Entry 7W6U (X-ray diffraction, 2.56 A resolution); this record covers chains A and B.

# Chain A
Molecule: Angiotensin-converting enzyme
Source organism: Equus caballus
Notes: EC 3.4.17.23
UniProtKB: F6V9L3 (F6V9L3_HORSE); residue numbers follow UniProt; this construct covers 19-614
Amino-acid sequence (602 residues; row label = number of the first residue in the row):
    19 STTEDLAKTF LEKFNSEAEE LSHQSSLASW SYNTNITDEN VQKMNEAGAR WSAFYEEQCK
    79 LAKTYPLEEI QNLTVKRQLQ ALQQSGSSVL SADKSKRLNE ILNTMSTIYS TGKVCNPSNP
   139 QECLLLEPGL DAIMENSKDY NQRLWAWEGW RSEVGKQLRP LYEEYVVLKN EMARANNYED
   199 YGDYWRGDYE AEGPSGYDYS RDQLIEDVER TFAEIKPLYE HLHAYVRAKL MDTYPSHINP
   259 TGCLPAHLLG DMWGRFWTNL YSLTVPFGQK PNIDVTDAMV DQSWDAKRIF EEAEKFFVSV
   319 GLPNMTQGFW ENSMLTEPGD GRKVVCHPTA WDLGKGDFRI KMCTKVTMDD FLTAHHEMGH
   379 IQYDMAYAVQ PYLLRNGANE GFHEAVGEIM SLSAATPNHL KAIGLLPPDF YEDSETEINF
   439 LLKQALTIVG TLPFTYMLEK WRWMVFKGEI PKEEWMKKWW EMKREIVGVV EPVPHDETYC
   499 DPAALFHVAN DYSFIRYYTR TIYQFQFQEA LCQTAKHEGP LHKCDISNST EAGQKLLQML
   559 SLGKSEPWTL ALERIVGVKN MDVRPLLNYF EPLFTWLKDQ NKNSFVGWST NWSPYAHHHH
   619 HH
Not modelled in the structure: 616-620
Sequence notes: expression tag (615-620)
Disulfide bonds: C133-C141, C344-C361, C530-C542
Ion coordination: Zn2+: H374, H378, E402
What the authors report for this chain:
  - mutagenesis - T82M (13.0-fold): increased binding to Spike protein S1 (chain B)

# Chain B
Molecule: Spike protein S1
Source organism: Severe acute respiratory syndrome coronavirus 2
UniProtKB: P0DTC2 (SPIKE_SARS2); residues 319-541 here = UniProt positions 319-541
Amino-acid sequence (229 residues; numbered 319 to 547; the number before each row is that of its first residue):
   319 RVQPTESIVR FPNITNLCPF GEVFNATRFA SVYAWNRKRI SNCVADYSVL YNSASFSTFK
   379 CYGVSPTKLN DLCFTNVYAD SFVIRGDEVR QIAPGQTGKI ADYNYKLPDD FTGCVIAWNS
   439 NNLDSKVGGN YNYLYRLFRK SNLKPFERDI STEIYQAGST PCNGVEGFNC YFPLQSYGFQ
   499 PTNGVGYQPY RVVVLSFELL HAPATVCGPK KSTNLVKNKC VNFHHHHHH
Not modelled in the structure: 319-335, 524-547
Sequence notes: expression tag (542-547)
Disulfide bonds: C379-C432, C480-C488
Covalent attachments: N-acetylglucosamine (NAG) linked to N343
Swiss-Prot annotation at these positions:
  - region: R403 to D405 (Integrin-binding motif), N448 to F456 (Immunodominant HLA epitope recognized by the CD8+)
  - glycosylation: T323 (O-linked (GalNAc) threonine), S325 (O-linked (HexNAc...) serine), N331 (N-linked (GlcNAc...) (complex) asparagine), N343 (N-linked (GlcNAc...) (complex) asparagine)
  - natural variant: G339 (G339D: In strain: Omicron/BA.1, Omicron/BA.2 and 4 more; G339H: In strain: Omicron/BA.2.75, Omicron/XBB.1.5 and 1 more), R346 (R346K: In strain: Mu/B.1.621; R346T: In strain: Omicron/BQ.1.1, Omicron/XBB.1.5 and 1 more), L368 (L368I: In strain: Omicron/XBB.1.5, Omicron/EG.5.1), S371 (S371F: In strain: Omicron/BA.2, Omicron/BA.2.12.1 and 6 more; S371L: In strain: Omicron/BA.1), S373 (S373P: In strain: Omicron/BA.1, Omicron/BA.2 and 7 more), S375 (S375F: In strain: Omicron/BA.1, Omicron/BA.2 and 7 more), T376 (T376A: In strain: Omicron/BA.2, Omicron/BA.2.12.1 and 5 more), D405 (D405N: In strain: Omicron/BA.2, Omicron/BA.2.12.1 and 6 more), R408 (R408S: In strain: Omicron/BA.2, Omicron/BA.2.12.1 and 6 more), K417 (K417N: In strain: Beta/B.1.351, Omicron/BA.1 and 8 more; K417T: In strain: Gamma/P.1), N440 (N440K: In strain: Omicron/BA.1, Omicron/BA.2 and 7 more), K444 (K444T: In strain: Omicron/BQ.1.1), 16 further natural variant entries in UniProt
  - mutagenesis: N331 (N331Q: Reduced viral infectivity), N343 (N343Q: Reduced viral infectivity), L452 (L452R: Increased resistance to neutralizing antibodies. Decreases HLA binding to NF9 epitope. Increased binding affinity to human ACE2), Y453 (Y453F: Decreased HLA binding to NF9 epitope. Increased binding affinity to human ACE2), A475 (A475V: Increased resistance to neutralizing antibodies), V483 (V483A: Increased resistance to neutralizing antibodies), E484 (E484D: Increased replication in human TMEM106B overexpressing cells), F490 (F490L: Increased resistance to neutralizing antibodies and human covalescent sera neutralization), Q493 (Q493N: Reduced host ACE2-binding affinity in vitro; Q493Y: Reduced host ACE2-binding affinity in vitro), N501 (N501T: Reduced host ACE2-binding affinity in vitro; N501Y: Increased binding affinity to human ACE2), H519 (H519P: Increased resistance to human covalescent sera neutralization)
What the authors report for this chain:
  - post-translational modification sites: N343
  - mutagenesis - K417N, G446S, S477N, E484A, Q498R: unchanged binding to Angiotensin-converting enzyme (chain A)
  - mutagenesis - G446S, E484A: unchanged binding to eqACE2

# Interface between chain A and chain B
Contacting residue pairs - 33 pairs, chain A then chain B:
  L24(A) with A475(B); G476(B); N487(B)
  T27(A) with F456(B); Y489(B)
  F28(A) with Y489(B)
  E30(A) with K417(B), salt bridge; F456(B)
  K31(A) with F456(B); Y489(B); Q493(B)
  S34(A) with Y453(B); L455(B); Q493(B), hydrogen bond
  E37(A) with Y505(B)
  E38(A) with Y449(B); Q493(B); S494(B), hydrogen bond
  H41(A) with Q498(B), hydrogen bond; N501(B), hydrogen bond
  Q42(A) with Y449(B), hydrogen bond
  L45(A) with Q498(B)
  Y83(A) with N487(B), hydrogen bond; Y489(B)
  N330(A) with T500(B)
  K353(A) with G496(B); N501(B); G502(B), hydrogen bond (backbone-backbone); Y505(B)
  G354(A) with G502(B); Y505(B)
  D355(A) with T500(B), hydrogen bond
  R357(A) with T500(B), hydrogen bond
Other interface residues (no listed pair), chain A (21 interface residues in all): S19, E35, L79, R393
Other interface residues (no listed pair), chain B (20 interface residues in all): Y473, F486, Y495
From the paper, about this interface:
  - specific contacts: E30(A)-K417(B), E38(A)-S494(B) (hydrogen bond), Q493(B)-K31(A), Y505(B)-E37(A), Y505(B)-R393(A)
  - interface residues, chain A: E38(A), K353(A)
  - hot spots on chain A (mutagenesis) - L24Q, H41Y: increased binding to Spike protein S1 (chain B)
  - interface residues, chain B: Y449(B), Q498(B)
  - hot spots on chain B (mutagenesis) - G496S, N501Y: decreased binding to Angiotensin-converting enzyme (chain A)

# In short
Chain A and chain B form an interface of 21 and 20 residues respectively, with 9 hydrogen bonds and 1 salt
bridge. Polar contacts include E30(A)-K417(B), S34(A)-Q493(B) and E38(A)-S494(B). The paper describes contacts
between E30(A) and K417(B), Q493(B) and K31(A) and Y505(B) and E37(A) among others; a hydrogen bond between
E38(A) and S494(B). From the paper: T82M, L24Q and H41Y of chain A increase binding to Spike protein S1 (chain
B); interface residues E38(A), K353(A) and Y449(B) among others; 10 substitutions were tested in all.
Chain A is Angiotensin-converting enzyme (Equus caballus) and chain B is Spike protein S1 (Severe acute
respiratory syndrome coronavirus 2); the structure, Structure of SARS-CoV-2 spike receptor-binding domain
complexed with its receptor equine ACE2, was determined by X-ray diffraction (same publication as 7W6R and
7XBY).
